PDB entry 3SPA | X-ray diffraction, 2.50 A resolution | chains A and B

[Chain A]
Name: DNA-directed RNA polymerase, mitochondrial
Source organism: Homo sapiens
Notes: EC 2.7.7.6
UniProtKB: O00411 (RPOM_HUMAN); residues 105-1230 here = UniProt positions 105-1230
Chain sequence (1134 residues; each row starts with the number of its first residue):
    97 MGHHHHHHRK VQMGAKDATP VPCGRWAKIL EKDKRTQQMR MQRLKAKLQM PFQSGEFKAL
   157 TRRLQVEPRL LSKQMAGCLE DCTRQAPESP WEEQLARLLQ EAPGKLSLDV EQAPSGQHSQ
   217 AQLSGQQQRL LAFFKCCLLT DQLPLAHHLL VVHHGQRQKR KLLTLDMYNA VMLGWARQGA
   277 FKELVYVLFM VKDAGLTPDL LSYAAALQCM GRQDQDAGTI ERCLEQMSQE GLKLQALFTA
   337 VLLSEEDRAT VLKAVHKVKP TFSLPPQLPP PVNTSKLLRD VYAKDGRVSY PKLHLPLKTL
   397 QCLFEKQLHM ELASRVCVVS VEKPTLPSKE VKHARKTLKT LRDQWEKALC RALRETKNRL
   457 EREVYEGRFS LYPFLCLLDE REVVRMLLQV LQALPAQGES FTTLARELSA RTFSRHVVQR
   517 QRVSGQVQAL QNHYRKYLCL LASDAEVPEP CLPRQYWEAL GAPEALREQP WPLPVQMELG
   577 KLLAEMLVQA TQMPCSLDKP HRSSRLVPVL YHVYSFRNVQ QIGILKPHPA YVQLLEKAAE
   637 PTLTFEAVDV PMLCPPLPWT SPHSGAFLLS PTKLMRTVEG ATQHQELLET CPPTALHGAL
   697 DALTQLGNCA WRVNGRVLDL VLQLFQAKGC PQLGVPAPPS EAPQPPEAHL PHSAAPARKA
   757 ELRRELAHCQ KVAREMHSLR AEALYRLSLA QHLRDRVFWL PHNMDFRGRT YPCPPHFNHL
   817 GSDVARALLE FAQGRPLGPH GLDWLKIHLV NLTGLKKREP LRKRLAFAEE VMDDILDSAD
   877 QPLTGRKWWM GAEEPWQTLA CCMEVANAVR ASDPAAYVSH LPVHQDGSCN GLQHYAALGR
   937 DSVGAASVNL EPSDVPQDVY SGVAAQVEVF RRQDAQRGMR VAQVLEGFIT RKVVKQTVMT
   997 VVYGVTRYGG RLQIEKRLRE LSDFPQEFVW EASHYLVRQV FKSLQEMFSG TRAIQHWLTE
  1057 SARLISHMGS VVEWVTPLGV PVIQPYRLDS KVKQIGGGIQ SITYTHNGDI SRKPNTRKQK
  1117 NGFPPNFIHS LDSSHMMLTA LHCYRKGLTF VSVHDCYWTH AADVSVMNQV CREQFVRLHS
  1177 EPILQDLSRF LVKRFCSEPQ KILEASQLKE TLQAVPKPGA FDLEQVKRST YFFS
Not modelled in the structure: 97-217, 592-602, 612-615, 736-769, 1086-1108
Differences from the reference sequence: expression tag (97-104); engineered mutation Ala555 (Glu in O00411)
Swiss-Prot annotation at these positions:
  - active site: Asp922, Lys991, Asp1151
  - natural variant: Gln149 to Ser1230 (deletion: In COXPD55), His250 (H250D: In COXPD55), Ala555 (E555A: this construct carries the variant), Pro566 (P566S: In COXPD55), Ser611 (S611F: In COXPD55), Phe641 (F641L: In COXPD55), Pro742 to Pro747 (deletion: In COXPD55), Pro810 (P810S: In COXPD55; uncertain significance), Asp870 (D870N: In COXPD55; uncertain significance), Cys925 to Ser1230 (deletion: In COXPD55), Arg1013 (R1013C: In COXPD55), Ser1193 (S1193F: In COXPD55)
What the authors report for this chain:
  - catalytic residues: Asp1151 (citing earlier work)
  - catalytic residues: Asp922, Gly923 (proposed by the authors, not directly observed)
  - binding site for sulfate ion: Lys853, Arg987, Lys991 (proposed by the authors, not directly observed)
  - specificity-determining residues: Tyr999 (proposed by the authors, not directly observed)
  - conformationally variable residues (helix shift): Tyr1004

[Chain B]
Name: Nonamer peptide
Source organism: Homo sapiens
Chain sequence (9 residues; numbered 4 to 12; the number before each row is that of its first residue; X marks 9 residues of unknown identity (built as UNK)):
     4 XXXXXXXXX

[Chain A / chain B interface]
Chain A side of the interface, 6 residues: Lys278, Val281, Phe285, Arg318, Cys319, Gln322

[Summary]
Chain A and chain B make no direct contact in this assembly. Curated annotation (UniProt) lists 3 active-site
residues on chain A. From the paper: catalytic residues Asp1151(A), Asp922(A) and Gly923(A); a binding site
for sulfate ion at Lys853(A), Arg987(A) and Lys991(A).
Chain A is DNA-directed RNA polymerase, mitochondrial and chain B is Nonamer peptide, both from Homo sapiens;
the structure, Crystal Structure of Human Mitochondrial RNA Polymerase, was determined by X-ray diffraction.
